1PYI - chains D and B of the 4 polymer chains in the assembly; structure by X-ray diffraction, 3.20 A resolution.

[Chain D]
Molecule: 14-nt DNA strand
Sequence (14 nucleotides; each row starts with the number of its first residue):
     1 TCGGCAATTGCCGA

[Chain B]
Protein: Protein (PYRIMIDINE pathway regulator 1)
Organism: Saccharomyces cerevisiae
UniProt: P07272; residues 29-123 here = UniProt positions 29-123
Chain sequence (96 residues; each row starts with the number of its first residue):
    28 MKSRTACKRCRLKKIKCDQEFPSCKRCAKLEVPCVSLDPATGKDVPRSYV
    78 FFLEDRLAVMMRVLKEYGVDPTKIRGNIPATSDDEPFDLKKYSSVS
Not modelled in the structure: 28-29, 100-123
Metal / ion sites: Zn2+ site 1: Cys34, Cys51, Cys54, Cys61; Zn2+ site 2: Cys34, Cys37, Cys44, Cys51

[Chain D / chain B interface]
Pairs across the interface - 14 pairs, chain D then chain B:
  DT9(D) with Arg38(B), hydrogen bond to the phosphate; Pro66(B), phosphate contact
  DG10(D) with Ser30(B), phosphate contact; Thr32(B), phosphate contact; Ala33(B), hydrogen bond to the phosphate; Arg38(B), salt bridge to the phosphate
  DC11(D) with Ser30(B), phosphate contact; Ala33(B), phosphate contact; Lys41(B), base contact; Lys43(B), phosphate contact; Cys44(B), hydrogen bond to the phosphate
  DC12(D) with Lys41(B), hydrogen bond to the base; Lys43(B), phosphate contact
  DG13(D) with Lys41(B), base contact
Other interface residues (no listed pair), chain B (9 interface residues in all): Ile42

[In short]
Chain D and chain B form an interface of 5 and 9 residues respectively, with 4 hydrogen bonds and 1 salt
bridge. Among the polar pairs are DC12(D)-Lys41(B), DT9(D)-Arg38(B) and DG10(D)-Ala33(B). Cys34(B), Cys51(B),
Cys54(B) and Cys61(B) coordinate Zn2+ site 1.
Chain D is a 14-nt DNA strand and chain B is Protein (PYRIMIDINE pathway regulator 1) (Saccharomyces
cerevisiae); the structure, Crystal structure of a PPR1-DNA complex: DNA recognition by proteins containing a
ZN2CYS6 binuclear cluster, was determined by X-ray diffraction.
